Entry 7KD7 (X-ray diffraction, 1.44 A resolution); this record covers chains D and E.

== Chain D ==
Protein: N-alpha-acetyltransferase 40
From: Homo sapiens
Notes: EC 2.3.1.257
UniProtKB: Q86UY6 (NAA40_HUMAN); residues 17-220 here = UniProt positions 17-220
Amino-acid sequence (204 residues; row label = number of the first residue in the row):
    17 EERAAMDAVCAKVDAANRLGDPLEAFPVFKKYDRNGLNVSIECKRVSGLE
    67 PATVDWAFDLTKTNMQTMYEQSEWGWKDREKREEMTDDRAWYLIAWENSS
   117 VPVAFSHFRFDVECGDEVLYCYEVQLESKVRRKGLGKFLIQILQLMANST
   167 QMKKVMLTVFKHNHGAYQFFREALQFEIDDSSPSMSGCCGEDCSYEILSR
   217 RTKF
Not modelled in the structure: 219-220
Ligand contacts: carboxymethyl coenzyme A (CMC): Asn80, Met81, Met84, Tyr138, Glu139, Val140, Gln141, Leu142, Arg147, Arg148, Lys149, Gly150, Leu151, Gly152, Lys153, Leu173, Thr174, Val175, Asn179, Gly181, Ala182, Gln184, Phe185, Phe186, Ala189
Curated features (UniProtKB/Swiss-Prot):
  - binding site (substrate): Tyr85, Asp127 to Glu129, Tyr138, Thr174, Ser197, Tyr211
  - binding site (acetyl-CoA): Val140 to Leu142, Arg148 to Lys153, Asn179
  - site: Glu139 (Essential for catalytic activity)
  - mutagenesis: Tyr85 (Y85A: Strongly reduced N-alpha-acetyltransferase activity), Trp90 (W90A: Strongly reduced N-alpha-acetyltransferase activity), Glu100 (E100A: 5 times reduced N-alpha-acetyltransferase activity), Asp127 to Glu129 (Strongly reduced N-alpha-acetyltransferase activity), Tyr136 (Y136A: Strongly reduced N-alpha-acetyltransferase activity; Y136F: Slightly reduced N-alpha-acetyltransferase activity), Cys137 (C137A: Reduced N-alpha-acetyltransferase activity), Tyr138 (Y138A: Strongly reduced N-alpha-acetyltransferase activity), Glu139 (E139Q: Abolished N-alpha-acetyltransferase activity), Thr174 (T174A: Does not affect N-alpha-acetyltransferase activity), Tyr211 (Y211A: Does not affect N-alpha-acetyltransferase activity)
From the paper describing this entry:
  - binding site for carboxymethyl coenzyme A: Asn80, Met81, Val140, Gln141, Leu142, Arg147, Arg148, Lys149, Gly150, Leu151, Gly152, Lys153, Leu173, Asn179, Gly181, Ala182, Phe185, Phe186, Ala189
  - binding site for Ser-gly-arg-gly-lys: Tyr85, Trp90, Asp127, Val128, Glu129, Tyr136, Cys137, Tyr138, Thr174, Ile213

== Chain E ==
Protein: Ser-gly-arg-gly-lys
Amino-acid sequence (5 residues; each row starts with the number of its first residue):
     1 SGRGK
Glycans and other covalent adducts: carboxymethyl coenzyme A (CMC) linked to Ser1; amino group (NH2) linked to Lys5

== Chain D / chain E interface ==
Pairs across the interface - 25 pairs, chain D then chain E:
  Met81(D) with Ser1(E)
  Tyr85(D) with Ser1(E), hydrogen bond; Gly2(E), hydrogen bond (side chain-backbone)
  Trp90(D) with Ser1(E); Gly4(E)
  Asp127(D) with Arg3(E), salt bridge
  Val128(D) with Arg3(E), hydrogen bond (backbone-side chain)
  Glu129(D) with Arg3(E), salt bridge
  Tyr136(D) with Gly2(E); Arg3(E); Gly4(E)
  Tyr138(D) with Ser1(E); Gly2(E), hydrogen bond (backbone-backbone); Arg3(E), hydrogen bond
  Glu139(D) with Ser1(E), hydrogen bond
  Gln141(D) with Ser1(E)
  Thr174(D) with Ser1(E), hydrogen bond (backbone-backbone); Gly2(E); Arg3(E); Gly4(E), hydrogen bond (side chain-backbone)
  Pro199(D) with Lys5(E)
  Tyr211(D) with Gly4(E); Lys5(E), hydrogen bond (side chain-backbone)
  Ile213(D) with Gly4(E); Lys5(E)
Also at the interface, not in a pair above, chain D (18 interface residues in all): Lys97, Glu100, Cys137, Ser197

== In short ==
18 residues of chain D and 5 residues of chain E are in contact; the contacts include 9 hydrogen bonds and 2
salt bridges. Among the polar pairs are Asp127(D)-Arg3(E), Glu129(D)-Arg3(E) and Tyr85(D)-Ser1(E). The paper
reports a binding site for carboxymethyl coenzyme A at Asn80(D), Met81(D) and Val140(D) among others; a
binding site for Ser-gly-arg-gly-lys at Tyr85(D), Trp90(D) and Asp127(D) among others.
Here chain D is N-alpha-acetyltransferase 40 (Homo sapiens) and chain E is Ser-gly-arg-gly-lys. Entry 7KD7
(Crystal structure of human NatD (NAA40) bound to a bisubstrate analogue) was determined by X-ray diffraction,
deposited together with 7KPU.
